PDB entry 6TYE | X-ray diffraction, 3.79 A resolution | chains A and B of the 9 polymer chains in the assembly

Chain A (and B):
Name: DNA-directed RNA polymerase subunit alpha
Organism: Mycobacterium tuberculosis
Notes: EC 2.7.7.6; chain B of this document is another copy of the same molecule, construct and numbering; everything in this record applies to it too
Reference sequence: A5U8D3 (RPOA_MYCTA); residue numbers follow UniProt; this construct covers 1-347
Sequence (347 residues; each row starts with the number of its first residue):
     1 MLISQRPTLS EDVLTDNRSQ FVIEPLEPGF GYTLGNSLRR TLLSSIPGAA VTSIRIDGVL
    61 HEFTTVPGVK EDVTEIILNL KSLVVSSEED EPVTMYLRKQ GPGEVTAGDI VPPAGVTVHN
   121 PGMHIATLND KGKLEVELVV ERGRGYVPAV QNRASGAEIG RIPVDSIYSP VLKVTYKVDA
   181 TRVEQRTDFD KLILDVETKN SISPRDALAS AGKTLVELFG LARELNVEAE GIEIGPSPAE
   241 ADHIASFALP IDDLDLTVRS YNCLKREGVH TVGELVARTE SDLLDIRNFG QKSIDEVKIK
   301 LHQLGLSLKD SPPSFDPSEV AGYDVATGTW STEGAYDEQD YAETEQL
Disordered / not traced: 1, 227-347 (chain B: 233-347)

Chain A / chain B interface:
Residue-residue contacts (71):
  L2(A) - R142(B)
  L2(A) - G143(B)
  L2(A) - Y168(B)
  S4(A) - R144(B)
  R6(A) - E217(B)  salt bridge
  P7(A) - L221(B)
  L9(A) - L221(B)
  L9(A) - A222(B)
  F21(A) - L225(B)  hydrophobic
  L26(A) - L218(B)  hydrophobic
  E27(A) - S44(B)
  E27(A) - R144(B)  salt bridge
  G29(A) - R40(B)
  F30(A) - R40(B)
  F30(A) - T41(B)
  F30(A) - L215(B)  hydrophobic
  F30(A) - L218(B)  hydrophobic
  T33(A) - N36(B)
  T33(A) - S37(B)
  L34(A) - L218(B)  hydrophobic
  L34(A) - F219(B)  hydrophobic
  S37(A) - T33(B)  hydrogen bond (side chain-backbone)
  S37(A) - S37(B)  hydrogen bond
  L38(A) - F219(B)  hydrophobic
  R40(A) - G29(B)  hydrogen bond (side chain-backbone)
  R40(A) - Y32(B)
  R40(A) - T33(B)
  T41(A) - F30(B)
  S45(A) - F30(B)
  P47(A) - A229(B)
  R142(A) - E228(B)  salt bridge
  R144(A) - M1(B)
  R144(A) - E27(B)  salt bridge
  E184(A) - Q151(B)
  E184(A) - R153(B)
  Q185(A) - Q151(B)
  D188(A) - Q151(B)  hydrogen bond
  R205(A) - L225(B)  hydrogen bond (side chain-backbone)
  D206(A) - N226(B)  hydrogen bond
  D206(A) - E228(B)
  L208(A) - A222(B)
  L208(A) - L225(B)  hydrophobic
  A209(A) - A222(B)
  A209(A) - R223(B)
  A209(A) - N226(B)
  A209(A) - V227(B)
  S210(A) - A229(B)  hydrogen bond (side chain-backbone)
  G212(A) - F219(B)
  G212(A) - A222(B)
  G212(A) - R223(B)
  K213(A) - R223(B)
  K213(A) - V227(B)
  K213(A) - E228(B)  hydrogen bond (side chain-backbone)
  T214(A) - E230(B)
  L215(A) - F219(B)  hydrophobic
  V216(A) - V216(B)
  V216(A) - F219(B)
  V216(A) - G220(B)
  E217(A) - G231(B)
  E217(A) - I232(B)
  L218(A) - F30(B)  hydrophobic
  L218(A) - L34(B)  hydrophobic
  F219(A) - L34(B)  hydrophobic
  F219(A) - L38(B)  hydrophobic
  F219(A) - L215(B)  hydrophobic
  F219(A) - V216(B)  hydrophobic
  F219(A) - F219(B)  hydrophobic
  G220(A) - V216(B)
  L221(A) - P7(B)  hydrophobic
  L221(A) - L9(B)
  A222(A) - A209(B)
Other interface residues (no listed pair), chain A (45 interface residues in all): I3, T8, I23, I202, R223, N226
Other interface residues (no listed pair), chain B (49 interface residues in all): L2, I3, S4, E11, L26, S45, E141, V150, L208, G212

Summary:
45 residues of chain A and 49 residues of chain B are in contact, with 8 hydrogen bonds and 4 salt bridges.
Polar pairs include R6(A)-E217(B), E27(A)-R144(B) and R142(A)-E228(B).
Both chains are DNA-directed RNA polymerase subunit alpha (Mycobacterium tuberculosis). Entry 6TYE (Crystal
structure of MTB sigma L transcription initiation complex with 5 nt long RNA primer) was determined by X-ray
diffraction (same publication as 6KQD, 6KQE, 6KQF, 6KQG, 6KQH, 6KQL and 6 further entries).
